8F2S - chains B and C of the 5 polymer chains in the assembly; structure by electron microscopy, 2.90 A resolution.

[Chain B]
Molecule: Acetylcholine receptor subunit delta
From: Tetronarce californica
Reference sequence: P02718 (ACHD_TETCF); residues 1-500 here correspond to UniProt positions 22-521 (UniProt number = residue number + 21)
Amino-acid sequence (500 residues; each row starts with the number of its first residue):
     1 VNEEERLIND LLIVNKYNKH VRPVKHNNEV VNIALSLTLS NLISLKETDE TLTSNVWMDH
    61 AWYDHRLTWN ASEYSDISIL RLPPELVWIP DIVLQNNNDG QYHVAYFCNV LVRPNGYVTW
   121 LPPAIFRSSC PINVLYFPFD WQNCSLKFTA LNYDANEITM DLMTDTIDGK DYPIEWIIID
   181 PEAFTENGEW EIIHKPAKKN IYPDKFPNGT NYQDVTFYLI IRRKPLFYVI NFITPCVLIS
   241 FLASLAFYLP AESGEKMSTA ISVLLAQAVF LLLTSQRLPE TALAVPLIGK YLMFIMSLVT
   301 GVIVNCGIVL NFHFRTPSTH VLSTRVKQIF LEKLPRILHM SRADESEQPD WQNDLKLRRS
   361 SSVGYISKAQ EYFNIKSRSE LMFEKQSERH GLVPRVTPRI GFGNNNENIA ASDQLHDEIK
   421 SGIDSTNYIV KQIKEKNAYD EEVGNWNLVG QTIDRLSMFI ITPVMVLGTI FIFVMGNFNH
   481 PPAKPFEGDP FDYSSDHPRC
Unresolved in the structure: 1, 342-415
Disulfides: Cys130-Cys144
Covalently attached groups: N-acetylglucosamine (NAG) linked to Asn70, Asn143, Asn208
Swiss-Prot annotation at these positions:
  - modified residue: Tyr372 (Phosphotyrosine)
  - glycosylation (N-linked (GlcNAc...) asparagine): Asn70, Asn143, Asn208

[Chain C]
Molecule: Acetylcholine receptor subunit beta
From: Tetronarce californica
Reference sequence: P02712 (ACHB_TETCF); residues 1-469 here correspond to UniProt positions 25-493 (UniProt number = residue number + 24)
Amino-acid sequence (469 residues; numbered 1 to 469; the number before each row is that of its first residue):
     1 SVMEDTLLSV LFETYNPKVR PAQTVGDKVT VRVGLTLTNL LILNEKIEEM TTNVFLNLAW
    61 TDYRLQWDPA AYEGIKDLRI PSSDVWQPDI VLMNNNDGSF EITLHVNVLV QHTGAVSWQP
   121 SAIYRSSCTI KVMYFPFDWQ NCTMVFKSYT YDTSEVTLQH ALDAKGEREV KEIVINKDAF
   181 TENGQWSIEH KPSRKNWRSD DPSYEDVTFY LIIQRKPLFY IVYTIIPCIL ISILAILVFY
   241 LPPDAGEKMS LSISALLAVT VFLLLLADKV PETSLSVPII IRYLMFIMIL VAFSVILSVV
   301 VLNLHHRSPN THTMPNWIRQ IFIETLPPFL WIQRPVTTPS PDSKPTIISR ANDEYFIRKP
   361 AGDFVCPVDN ARVAVQPERL FSEMKWHLNG LTQPVTLPQD LKEAVEAIKY IAEQLESASE
   421 FDDLKKDWQY VAMVADRLFL YVFFVICSIG TFSIFLDASH NVPPDNPFA
Unresolved in the structure: 335-397
Disulfides: Cys128-Cys142
Covalently attached groups: N-acetylglucosamine (NAG) linked to Asn141
Swiss-Prot annotation at these positions:
  - modified residue: Tyr355 (Phosphotyrosine)
  - glycosylation: Asn141 (N-linked (GlcNAc...) asparagine)

[How chain B and chain C interact]
Residue-residue contacts (104; chain B residue first):
  Asn18(B) with Asp5(C)
  His20(B) with Pro81(C)
  Val21(B) with Ser1(C); Glu4(C); Asp5(C); Leu8(C), hydrophobic
  Arg22(B) with Ser1(C)
  Val24(B) with Ser1(C), hydrogen bond (backbone-backbone)
  Lys25(B) with Ser1(C)
  His26(B) with Glu73(C), salt bridge
  Asn27(B) with Ser1(C); Glu4(C), hydrogen bond; Ile75(C)
  Gln95(B) with Asn53(C), hydrogen bond (backbone-side chain); Phe55(C)
  Asn97(B) with Asn53(C); Ile123(C)
  Asn98(B) with Leu41(C); Ile123(C)
  Gly100(B) with Thr103(C); Ile123(C)
  Tyr102(B) with Asn53(C); Thr103(C); Leu104(C), hydrophobic; Ser121(C), hydrogen bond; Ala122(C); Ile123(C)
  His103(B) with Leu104(C)
  Ser129(B) with Asn39(C), hydrogen bond
  Lys147(B) with Ala179(C)
  Leu151(B) with Phe55(C), hydrophobic; Leu104(C), hydrophobic; Val106(C), hydrophobic
  Asn152(B) with Arg79(C); Val106(C); Asn107(C), hydrogen bond (side chain-backbone)
  Tyr153(B) with Arg79(C)
  Asp154(B) with Arg79(C), salt bridge
  Glu157(B) with Arg79(C), salt bridge
  Tyr202(B) with Asp178(C)
  Asp204(B) with Asp178(C)
  Lys205(B) with Asn176(C)
  Gly254(B) with Glu247(C)
  Glu255(B) with Glu247(C)
  Lys256(B) with Glu247(C), hydrogen bond (backbone-side chain)
  Met257(B) with Glu247(C), hydrogen bond (backbone-side chain); Leu251(C), hydrophobic
  Ser258(B) with Glu247(C)
  Ile261(B) with Leu251(C), hydrophobic; Ser254(C)
  Leu264(B) with Leu234(C), hydrophobic
  Leu265(B) with Ala258(C), hydrophobic
  Leu271(B) with Tyr223(C), hydrophobic; Pro227(C), hydrophobic
  Leu272(B) with Leu265(C), hydrophobic
  Thr274(B) with Tyr223(C)
  Ser275(B) with Tyr223(C)
  Leu278(B) with Tyr223(C)
  Pro279(B) with Phe219(C)
  Glu280(B) with Gln185(C); Phe219(C); Tyr220(C); Lys269(C), salt bridge
  Thr281(B) with Gly184(C)
  Ala282(B) with Gly184(C), hydrogen bond (backbone-backbone); Lys216(C); Leu218(C)
  Leu283(B) with Gly184(C)
  Ala284(B) with Leu218(C)
  Val285(B) with Leu218(C), hydrophobic
  Pro286(B) with Tyr223(C)
  Met293(B) with Val222(C), hydrophobic; Ile226(C), hydrophobic
  Thr300(B) with Leu230(C); Leu234(C)
  Ile303(B) with Leu234(C), hydrophobic; Leu237(C)
  Val304(B) with Leu237(C), hydrophobic
  Ile308(B) with Tyr240(C), hydrophobic
  Leu310(B) with Leu241(C), hydrophobic; Pro242(C); Glu247(C)
  Asn311(B) with Tyr240(C), hydrogen bond (side chain-backbone); Pro242(C)
  Phe314(B) with Pro242(C), hydrophobic; Asp244(C); Ala245(C), hydrophobic
  Arg315(B) with Tyr240(C)
  Ser318(B) with Arg334(C); Lys426(C)
  Thr319(B) with Met433(C)
  His320(B) with Met433(C)
  Glu418(B) with Val405(C)
  Gly422(B) with Ile408(C)
  Ser425(B) with Ile408(C); Lys409(C); Ala412(C)
  Thr426(B) with Ile408(C)
  Tyr428(B) with Ala412(C); Glu416(C)
  Ile429(B) with Ile408(C); Ile411(C), hydrophobic
  Gln432(B) with Ser419(C)
  Tyr439(B) with Lys426(C)
Interface residues without a listed pair, chain B (78 interface residues in all): Lys16, Glu50, Val93, Asp99, Pro131, Thr210, Asn211, Ala268, Gly289, Met296, Ser297, Gly307, Ser421
Interface residues without a listed pair, chain C (67 interface residues in all): Thr38, Gln119, Arg125, Thr181, Asn183, Ile231, Ile233, Ser250, Phe262, Gln333, Leu415

[In short]
78 residues of chain B face 67 of chain C across their interface, with 10 hydrogen bonds and 4 salt bridges.
Polar contacts include His26(B)-Glu73(C), Asp154(B)-Arg79(C) and Glu157(B)-Arg79(C).
Here chain B is Acetylcholine receptor subunit delta and chain C is Acetylcholine receptor subunit beta, both
from Tetronarce californica. Entry 8F2S (Cryo-EM structure of Torpedo nicotinic acetylcholine receptor in
complex with rocuronium, pore-blocked state) was determined by electron microscopy, deposited together with
8ESK, 8F6Y and 8F6Z.
